PDB entry 2VRK | X-ray diffraction, 2.20 A resolution | chain A

Chain A:
Molecule: Alpha-L-arabinofuranosidase
Source organism: Thermobacillus xylanilyticus
Notes: EC 3.2.1.55
UniProtKB: O69262 (O69262_9BACL); numbering as in UniProt (aligned over 1-496)
Chain sequence (496 residues; numbered 1 to 496; the number before each row is that of its first residue):
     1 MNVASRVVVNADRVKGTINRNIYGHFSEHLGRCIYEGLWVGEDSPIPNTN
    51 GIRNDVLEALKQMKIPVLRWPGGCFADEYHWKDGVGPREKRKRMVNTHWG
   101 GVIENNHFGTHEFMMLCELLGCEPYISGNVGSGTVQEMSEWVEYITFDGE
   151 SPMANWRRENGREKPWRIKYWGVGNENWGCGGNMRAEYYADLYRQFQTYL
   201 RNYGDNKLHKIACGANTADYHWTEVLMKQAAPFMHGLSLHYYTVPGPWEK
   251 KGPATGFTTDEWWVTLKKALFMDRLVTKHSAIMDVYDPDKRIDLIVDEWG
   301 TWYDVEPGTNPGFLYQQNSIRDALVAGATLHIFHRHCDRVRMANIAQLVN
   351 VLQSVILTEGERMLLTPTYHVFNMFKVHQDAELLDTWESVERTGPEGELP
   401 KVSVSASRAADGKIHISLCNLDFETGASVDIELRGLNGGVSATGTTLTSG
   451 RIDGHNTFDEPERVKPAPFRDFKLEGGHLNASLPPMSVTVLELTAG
Unresolved in the structure: 1-3
Modified residues: Mse1 (selenomethionine); Mse63, Mse94, Mse114, Mse115, Mse138, Mse153, Mse184, Mse227, Mse234, Mse272, Mse283, Mse342, Mse363, Mse374, Mse486 (selenomethionine; parent Met)
Disulfide bonds: C74-C180

Summary:
Chain A is Alpha-L-arabinofuranosidase (Thermobacillus xylanilyticus); the structure, Structure of a
seleno-methionyl derivative of wild type arabinofuranosidase from Thermobacillus xylanilyticus, was determined
by X-ray diffraction (same publication as 2VRQ).
